PDB entry 7SSP | electron microscopy, 3.50 A resolution | chains D and E of the 8 polymer chains in the assembly

[Chain D]
Molecule: Ubiquinone biosynthesis protein COQ9, mitochondrial
From: Homo sapiens
UniProt: O75208 (COQ9_HUMAN); numbering as in UniProt (aligned over 1-318)
Sequence (318 residues; each row starts with the number of its first residue):
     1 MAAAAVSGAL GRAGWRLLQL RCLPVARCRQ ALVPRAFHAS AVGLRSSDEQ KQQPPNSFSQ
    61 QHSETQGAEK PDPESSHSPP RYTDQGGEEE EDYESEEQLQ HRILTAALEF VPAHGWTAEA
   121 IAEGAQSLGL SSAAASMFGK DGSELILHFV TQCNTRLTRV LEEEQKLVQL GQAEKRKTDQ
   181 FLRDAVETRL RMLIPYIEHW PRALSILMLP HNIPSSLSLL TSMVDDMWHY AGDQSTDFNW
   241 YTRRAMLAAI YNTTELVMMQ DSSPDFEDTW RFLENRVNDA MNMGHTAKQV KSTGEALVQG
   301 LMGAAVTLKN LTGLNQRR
Disordered / not traced: 1-92, 128-140, 285-318

[Chain E]
Molecule: 5-demethoxyubiquinone hydroxylase, mitochondrial
From: Homo sapiens
Notes: EC 1.14.99.60
UniProt: Q99807 (COQ7_HUMAN); residues 1-217 here = UniProt positions 1-217
Sequence (217 residues; row label = number of the first residue in the row):
     1 MSCAGAAAAP RLWRLRPGAR RSLSAYGRRT SVRFRSSGMT LDNISRAAVD RIIRVDHAGE
    61 YGANRIYAGQ MAVLGRTSVG PVIQKMWDQE KDHLKKFNEL MVTFRVRPTV LMPLWNVLGF
   121 ALGAGTALLG KEGAMACTVA VEESIAHHYN NQIRTLMEED PEKYEELLQL IKKFRDEELE
   181 HHDIGLDHDA ELAPAYAVLK SIIQAGCRVA IYLSERL
Disordered / not traced: 1-44, 185-192

[Chain D / chain E interface]
Residue-residue contacts - 15 pairs, chain D then chain E:
  D226(D) - R105(E)  salt bridge
  H229(D) - R105(E)  hydrogen bond
  Q234(D) - V102(E)
  T236(D) - N98(E)  hydrogen bond
  T236(D) - M101(E)
  T236(D) - V102(E)
  D237(D) - P108(E)
  F238(D) - V110(E)
  F238(D) - P113(E)  hydrophobic
  W240(D) - R107(E)
  W240(D) - P108(E)
  Y241(D) - R107(E)  hydrogen bond
  Y241(D) - P108(E)  hydrogen bond (side chain-backbone)
  Y241(D) - T109(E)
  Y241(D) - V110(E)  hydrogen bond (side chain-backbone)
Other interface residues (no listed pair), chain D (9 interface residues in all): D225
Other interface residues (no listed pair), chain E (11 interface residues in all): H57, V106

[Summary]
The interface between chain D and chain E involves 9 residues on one side and 11 on the other, with 5 hydrogen
bonds and 1 salt bridge. Polar contacts include D226(D)-R105(E), H229(D)-R105(E) and T236(D)-N98(E).
Here chain D is Ubiquinone biosynthesis protein COQ9, mitochondrial and chain E is 5-demethoxyubiquinone
hydroxylase, mitochondrial, both from Homo sapiens. Entry 7SSP (Structure of the human COQ7:COQ9 complex by
single-particle electron cryo-microscopy, unliganded state) was determined by electron microscopy (same
publication as 7SSS).
